Entry 9NEG (electron microscopy, 3.17 A resolution); this record covers chains A and B of the 6 polymer chains in the assembly.

# Chain A (and B)
Protein: Potassium voltage-gated channel protein Shaker
Organism: Drosophila melanogaster
Notes: chain B of this document is another copy of the same molecule, construct and numbering; everything in this record applies to it too
Reference sequence: P08510 (KCNAS_DROME); the construct has insertions or renumbered stretches relative to UniProt, so the offset changes along the chain: 2-512 = UniProt 2-512; 514-656 = UniProt 513-655
Sequence (668 residues; row label = number of the first residue in the row):
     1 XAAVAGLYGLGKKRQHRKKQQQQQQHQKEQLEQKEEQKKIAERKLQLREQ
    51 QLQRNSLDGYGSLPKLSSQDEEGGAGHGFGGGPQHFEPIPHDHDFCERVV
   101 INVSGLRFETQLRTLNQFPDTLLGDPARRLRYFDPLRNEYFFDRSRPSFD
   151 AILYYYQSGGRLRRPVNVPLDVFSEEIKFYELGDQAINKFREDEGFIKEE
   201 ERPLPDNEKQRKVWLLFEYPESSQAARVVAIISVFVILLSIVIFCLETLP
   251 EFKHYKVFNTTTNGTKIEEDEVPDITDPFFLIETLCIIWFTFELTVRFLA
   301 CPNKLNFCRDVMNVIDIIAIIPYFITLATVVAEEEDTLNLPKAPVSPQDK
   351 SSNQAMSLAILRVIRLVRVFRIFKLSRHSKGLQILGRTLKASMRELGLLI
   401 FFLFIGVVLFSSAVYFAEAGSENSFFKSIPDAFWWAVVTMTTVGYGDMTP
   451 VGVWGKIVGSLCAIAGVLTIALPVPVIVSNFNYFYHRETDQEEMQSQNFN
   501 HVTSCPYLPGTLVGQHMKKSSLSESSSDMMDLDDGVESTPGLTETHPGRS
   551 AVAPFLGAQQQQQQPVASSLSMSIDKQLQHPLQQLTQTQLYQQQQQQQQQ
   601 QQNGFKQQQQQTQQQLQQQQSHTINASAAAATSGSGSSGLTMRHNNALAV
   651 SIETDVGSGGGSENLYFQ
Disordered / not traced: 1-82, 92-95, 195-215, 251-277, 299-309, 327-356, 490-668
Sequence notes: acetylation (1); engineered mutation K12 (Glu in P08510), K13 (Asp in P08510); insertion (513); expression tag (657-668)
Modified positions: ACE (acetyl group) at position 1
Metal / ion sites: K+ site 1: T442, V443 (shared with T442(B), V443(B) of chain B; 2 residues of chain C; 2 residues of chain D); K+ site 2: T442 (shared with T442(B) of chain B; 1 residue of chain C; 1 residue of chain D)
What the authors report for this chain:
  - post-translational modification sites: A2

# How chain A and chain B interact
Pairs across the interface (85; chain A residue first):
  E87(A) with D143(B); R144(B), salt bridge; E175(B)
  P90(A) with Y132(B), hydrophobic
  R98(A) with R137(B); F141(B)
  R107(A) with R146(B)
  F108(A) with S104(B); R146(B)
  E109(A) with N102(B); S104(B), hydrogen bond (backbone-backbone); G105(B); F141(B); D143(B)
  T110(A) with D143(B)
  Q111(A) with F141(B); D143(B)
  T114(A) with D143(B)
  D150(A) with R146(B), salt bridge
  Y154(A) with V172(B)
  Q157(A) with D143(B), hydrogen bond; R144(B)
  R161(A) with D171(B), salt bridge
  R163(A) with D171(B), salt bridge
  V166(A) with N167(B)
  R394(A) with Y485(B)
  E395(A) with Y485(B), hydrogen bond
  L398(A) with G381(B); F481(B), hydrophobic
  F401(A) with L375(B), hydrophobic; S379(B)
  F402(A) with G381(B); L382(B), hydrophobic; L385(B), hydrophobic
  I405(A) with I372(B)
  V408(A) with I372(B), hydrophobic
  L409(A) with V369(B), hydrophobic; I372(B), hydrophobic; F373(B), hydrophobic
  S412(A) with F244(B); L366(B); V369(B)
  A413(A) with L366(B), hydrophobic
  Y415(A) with T248(B)
  F416(A) with F244(B), hydrophobic; R362(B), hydrogen bond (backbone-side chain); R365(B); L366(B), hydrophobic
  A417(A) with R362(B), hydrogen bond (backbone-side chain)
  G420(A) with R362(B)
  S428(A) with T248(B); L249(B); P250(B)
  I429(A) with F244(B), hydrophobic; C245(B), hydrophobic; T248(B)
  P430(A) with C245(B); T248(B); L249(B), hydrophobic
  T442(A) with T441(B); T442(B); V443(B)
  V443(A) with V443(B)
  G444(A) with V443(B)
  G446(A) with Y445(B); G446(B)
  M448(A) with W434(B)
  K456(A) with W434(B)
  G459(A) with W434(B)
  S460(A) with W434(B); V437(B)
  A463(A) with T441(B); V443(B), hydrophobic
  V467(A) with T441(B); I470(B), hydrophobic
  L468(A) with L396(B), hydrophobic; V474(B), hydrophobic; I477(B), hydrophobic
  A471(A) with V474(B), hydrophobic; V478(B)
  L472(A) with L385(B), hydrophobic; F481(B), hydrophobic
  P475(A) with V478(B), hydrophobic; N482(B), hydrogen bond (backbone-side chain)
  V476(A) with N482(B)
Also at the interface, not in a pair above, chain A (55 interface residues in all): L153, N167, A419, K427, F433, T439, I464, P473
Also at the interface, not in a pair above, chain B (51 interface residues in all): R107, S145, P169, I241, L399, I400, L403

# Summary
Chain A and chain B form an interface of 55 and 51 residues respectively; the contacts include 6 hydrogen
bonds and 4 salt bridges. Among the polar pairs are E87(A)-R144(B), D150(A)-R146(B) and R161(A)-D171(B).
T442(A) and V443(A) coordinate K+ site 1. The paper reports a modification site at A2(A).
Both chains are Potassium voltage-gated channel protein Shaker (Drosophila melanogaster). Entry 9NEG
(AcA-EI-shaker Class C) was determined by electron microscopy (same publication as 9NEC, 9NED, 9NEI, 9NES and
9NEU).
